PDB entry 8ORN | X-ray diffraction, 2.20 A resolution | chains A and B

[Chain A]
Molecule: Outer-membrane lipoprotein carrier protein
Organism: Xanthomonas campestris pv. campestris str. B100
UniProt: B0RT42 (LOLA_XANCB); residues 0-188 here correspond to UniProt positions 21-209 (UniProt number = residue number + 21)
Chain sequence (204 residues; numbered -1 to 202; the number before each row is that of its first residue; numbers below 1 keep their minus sign (Met-1 is residue -1)):
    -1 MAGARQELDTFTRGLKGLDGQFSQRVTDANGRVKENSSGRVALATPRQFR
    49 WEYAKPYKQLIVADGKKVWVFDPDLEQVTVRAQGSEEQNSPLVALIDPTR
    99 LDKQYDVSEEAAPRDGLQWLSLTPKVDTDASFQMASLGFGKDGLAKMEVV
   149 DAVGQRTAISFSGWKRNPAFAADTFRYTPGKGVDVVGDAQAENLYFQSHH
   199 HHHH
Not modelled in the structure: -1 to 0, 126-128, 189-202
Sequence notes: initiating methionine (-1); expression tag (189-202)
From the paper describing this entry:
  - contacts within the chain: Arg79-Glu84 (salt bridge)
  - conformationally variable residues (order/disorder transition): Pro122 to Phe130

[Chain B]
Molecule: Outer-membrane lipoprotein LolB
Organism: Xanthomonas campestris pv. campestris str. B100
UniProt: B0RUA2 (LOLB_XANCB); residues 2-198 here correspond to UniProt positions 22-218 (UniProt number = residue number + 20)
Chain sequence (212 residues; row label = number of the first residue in the row):
     1 MVSVPRGQGGAAPAVVGQVSESARQAEAARQAWLQAHPAWSFQGRVAISK
    51 GRDGGSGRLDWQQDGPRYHVQLSAPVTRQSWVLTGDTTTGAGRLEGLDGG
   101 PRAGADAEQVLLEATGWTIPVNQMPDWVRALRIADAGAARVDLDEHGRPR
   151 TVQQDGWTIDFLEWTPASAAQPELPRRIEARNGDAKVRLLVDQWTLSPAE
   201 NLYFQSHHHHHH
Not modelled in the structure: 1-18, 199-212
Sequence notes: initiating methionine (1); expression tag (199-212)
From the paper describing this entry:
  - contacts within the chain: Glu27-Arg30, Arg30-Arg129, Arg30-Ala130, Tyr68-Asn122, Gly90-Ala107, Gly90-Asn122, Gln123-Asp155, Asp126-Arg129, Leu34-Arg129, Pro125-Arg129
  - conformationally variable residues (loop rearrangement, order/disorder transition): Ala74 to Gln79

[How chain A and chain B interact]
Contacting residue pairs (48):
  Gln22(A) - Arg78(B)  hydrogen bond
  Lys32(A) - Arg58(B)  hydrogen bond (backbone-side chain)
  Lys32(A) - Gln71(B)
  Glu33(A) - Arg58(B)
  Tyr51(A) - Arg78(B)  hydrogen bond
  Tyr55(A) - Arg45(B)
  Tyr55(A) - Asp192(B)
  Val68(A) - Pro75(B)  hydrophobic
  Asp70(A) - Arg45(B)  salt bridge
  Asp72(A) - Arg45(B)  salt bridge
  Asp72(A) - Arg177(B)  hydrogen bond (backbone-side chain)
  Asp72(A) - Leu190(B)
  Leu73(A) - Arg45(B)
  Leu73(A) - Val46(B)
  Leu73(A) - Ala47(B)  hydrophobic
  Leu73(A) - Arg188(B)
  Leu73(A) - Leu190(B)  hydrophobic
  Glu74(A) - Arg188(B)
  Gln75(A) - Ala47(B)
  Gln75(A) - Ile48(B)
  Gln75(A) - Gly55(B)
  Thr77(A) - Gly55(B)
  Arg79(A) - Val76(B)
  Asn87(A) - Val76(B)
  Ser129(A) - Thr77(B)
  Ser129(A) - Gln79(B)
  Asp149(A) - Ser80(B)  hydrogen bond
  Ala150(A) - Gly96(B)
  Val151(A) - Gln71(B)
  Val151(A) - Ser80(B)
  Val151(A) - Gly96(B)
  Gln153(A) - Gln71(B)
  Gln153(A) - Ser73(B)  hydrogen bond
  Gln153(A) - Ser80(B)
  Asp182(A) - Lys186(B)  salt bridge
  Asp182(A) - Arg188(B)  salt bridge
  Val184(A) - Arg52(B)
  Val184(A) - Asp53(B)
  Val184(A) - Gly54(B)
  Gly185(A) - Arg52(B)  hydrogen bond (backbone-backbone)
  Gly185(A) - Asp53(B)
  Gly185(A) - Gly54(B)  hydrogen bond (backbone-backbone)
  Asp186(A) - Gly54(B)
  Ala187(A) - Gly54(B)  hydrogen bond (backbone-backbone)
  Ala187(A) - Thr115(B)
  Ala187(A) - Gly116(B)
  Gln188(A) - Thr115(B)
  Gln188(A) - Gly116(B)
Other interface residues (no listed pair), chain A (34 interface residues in all): Phe47, Trp49, Gln57, Ile59, Glu84, Asp125, Val147, Ile157, Val183
Other interface residues (no listed pair), chain B (32 interface residues in all): Ser49, Ser56, Val82, Glu95, Asp98, Ala114, Trp117
Interface features reported in the paper:
  - residue pairs: Asp72(A)-Arg177(B) (backbone contact), Asp72(A)-Arg45(B) (salt bridge), Leu73(A)-Arg188(B) (backbone contact), Asp182(A)-Arg188(B) (salt bridge)
  - interface residues, chain A: Gly185(A)
  - interface residues, chain B: Arg52(B), Pro75(B), Val76(B)

[Summary]
The interface between chain A and chain B involves 34 residues on one side and 32 on the other, with 9
hydrogen bonds and 4 salt bridges. Polar contacts include Asp70(A)-Arg45(B), Asp72(A)-Arg45(B) and
Asp182(A)-Lys186(B). The authors report backbone contacts between Asp72(A) and Arg177(B) and Leu73(A) and
Arg188(B); salt bridges between Asp72(A) and Arg45(B) and Asp182(A) and Arg188(B). The paper reports interface
residues Gly185(A) and Arg52(B) among others; conformational variability at Pro122(A) and Ala74(B).
Chain A is Outer-membrane lipoprotein carrier protein and chain B is Outer-membrane lipoprotein LolB, both
from Xanthomonas campestris pv. campestris str. B100; the structure, Crystal structure of Xanthomonas
campestris pv. campestris LolA-LolB complex, was determined by X-ray diffraction.
